3II6 - chains A and B of the 3 polymer chains in the assembly; structure by X-ray diffraction, 2.40 A resolution.

[Chain A (and B)]
Protein: DNA repair protein XRCC4
Source organism: Homo sapiens
Notes: chain B of this document is another copy of the same molecule, construct and numbering; everything in this record applies to it too
Reference sequence: Q13426 (XRCC4_HUMAN); residues 1-203 here = UniProt positions 1-203
Amino-acid sequence (203 residues; each row starts with the number of its first residue):
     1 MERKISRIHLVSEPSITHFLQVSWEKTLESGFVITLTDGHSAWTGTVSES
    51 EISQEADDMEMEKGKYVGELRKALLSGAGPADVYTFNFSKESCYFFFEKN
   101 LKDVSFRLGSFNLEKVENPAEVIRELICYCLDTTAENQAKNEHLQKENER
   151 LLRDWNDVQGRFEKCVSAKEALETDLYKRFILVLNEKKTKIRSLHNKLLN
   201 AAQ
Unresolved in the structure: 202-203 (chain B: 77-81, 202-203)
Sequence notes: engineered mutation Glu60 (Ala in Q13426), Thr134 (Ile in Q13426)
Curated features (UniProtKB/Swiss-Prot):
  - modified residue (Phosphoserine): Ser53, Ser193
  - natural variant: Trp43 (W43R: In SSMED), Asp82 (D82E: In SSMED), Thr134 (I134T: this construct carries the variant), Arg161 (R161Q: In SSMED)
  - mutagenesis: Lys4 (K4E: Abolished interaction with NHEJ1/XLF; when associated with E-99), Lys26 (K26E: Abolished interaction with NHEJ1/XLF; when associated with E-99), Glu55 (E55R: Abolished interaction with NHEJ1/XLF), Asp58 (D58R: Abolished interaction with NHEJ1/XLF), Met61 (M61R: Abolished interaction with NHEJ1/XLF), Glu62 (E62R: Does not affect interaction with NHEJ1/XLF), Lys65 (K65E: Strongly decreased interaction with NHEJ1/XLF. Abolished interaction with NHEJ1/XLF; when associated with E-99. Abolished ability to bridge DNA; when associated with E-99 ...), Glu69 (E69R: Does not affect interaction with NHEJ1/XLF), Arg71 (R71E: Abolished interaction with NHEJ1/XLF; when associated with E-99), Lys72 (K72E: Abolished interaction with NHEJ1/XLF; when associated with E-99. Abolished ability to bridge DNA; when associated with E-90 and E-99), Lys90 (K90E: Abolished ability to bridge DNA; when associated with E-72 and E-99), Lys99 (K99E: Abolished interaction with NHEJ1/XLF; when associated with E-4 or E-26 or E-65 or E-71 or E-72. Abolished ability to bridge DNA; when associated with E-65. Abolished ability to bridge DNA ...), 6 further mutagenesis entries in UniProt
Reported in the primary citation:
  - contacts within the chain: Lys169-Glu173 (hydrogen bond)
  - conformationally variable residues (helix shift): Glu170 to Leu172

[Chain A / chain B interface]
Residue-residue contacts (95; chain A residue first):
  Ile5(A) with Leu131(B), hydrophobic
  Arg7(A) with Asp132(B), salt bridge
  Ile16(A) with Arg124(B)
  Thr17(A) with Arg124(B)
  Phe19(A) with Arg124(B); Ile127(B), hydrophobic; Cys128(B), hydrophobic; Leu131(B), hydrophobic
  Asp38(A) with Ala120(B); Arg124(B)
  Gly39(A) with Gly39(B); Pro119(B); Ile123(B)
  His40(A) with Pro119(B); Ala120(B)
  Ala120(A) with Asp38(B); Gly39(B); His40(B)
  Ile123(A) with Gly39(B); Ile123(B), hydrophobic
  Arg124(A) with Ile16(B); Thr17(B); Phe19(B); Asp38(B), hydrogen bond (side chain-backbone)
  Ile127(A) with Ile123(B), hydrophobic; Leu126(B), hydrophobic; Ile127(B), hydrophobic
  Cys128(A) with Arg7(B); Phe19(B), hydrophobic
  Cys130(A) with Cys130(B), hydrophobic
  Leu131(A) with Ile5(B), hydrophobic; Phe19(B), hydrophobic; Cys130(B)
  Asp132(A) with Arg7(B), salt bridge
  Thr133(A) with Thr134(B)
  Thr134(A) with Cys130(B); Thr134(B)
  Asn137(A) with Thr134(B); Asn137(B); Gln138(B); Asn141(B), hydrogen bond (backbone-side chain)
  Gln138(A) with Asn137(B)
  Lys140(A) with Asn141(B)
  Asn141(A) with Asn137(B); Lys140(B); Asn141(B)
  Leu144(A) with Asn141(B); Leu144(B), hydrophobic; Gln145(B); Asn148(B), hydrogen bond (backbone-side chain)
  Gln145(A) with Leu144(B)
  Glu147(A) with Asn148(B)
  Asn148(A) with Leu144(B); Asn148(B), hydrogen bond; Leu151(B)
  Leu151(A) with Asn148(B)
  Leu152(A) with Leu151(B), hydrophobic
  Asp154(A) with Trp155(B)
  Trp155(A) with Asp154(B); Trp155(B)
  Val158(A) with Trp155(B); Phe162(B), hydrophobic
  Gln159(A) with Val158(B)
  Arg161(A) with Phe162(B)
  Phe162(A) with Val158(B), hydrophobic; Arg161(B); Phe162(B)
  Cys165(A) with Phe162(B), hydrophobic
  Lys169(A) with Ala168(B)
  Leu172(A) with Lys169(B); Leu172(B), hydrophobic
  Glu173(A) with Leu172(B); Leu176(B)
  Leu176(A) with Leu176(B), hydrophobic
  Tyr177(A) with Leu176(B), hydrophobic
  Arg179(A) with Tyr177(B)
  Phe180(A) with Leu176(B); Tyr177(B), hydrophobic; Phe180(B), hydrophobic
  Val183(A) with Leu184(B), hydrophobic
  Leu184(A) with Val183(B), hydrophobic; Leu184(B), hydrophobic
  Lys187(A) with Leu184(B); Lys187(B); Ile191(B)
  Ile191(A) with Lys187(B); Lys190(B); Ile191(B), hydrophobic; Leu194(B), hydrophobic
  Leu194(A) with Ile191(B), hydrophobic; Leu194(B), hydrophobic; Leu198(B), hydrophobic
  Leu198(A) with Leu194(B), hydrophobic; Lys197(B); Leu198(B), hydrophobic
Other interface residues (no listed pair), chain A (55 interface residues in all): Leu126, Val166, Lys188, Lys190, His195, Lys197, Ala201
Other interface residues (no listed pair), chain B (54 interface residues in all): Thr133, Glu147, Leu152, Cys165, Glu173, Lys188, His195, Ala201

[In short]
The interface between chain A and chain B involves 55 residues on one side and 54 on the other, with 4
hydrogen bonds and 2 salt bridges. Polar contacts include Arg7(A)-Asp132(B), Arg124(A)-Asp38(B) and
Asn137(A)-Asn141(B). The paper reports conformational variability at Glu170(A); contacts within the chain
involving Lys169(A) and Glu173(A).
Both chains are DNA repair protein XRCC4 (Homo sapiens). Entry 3II6 (Structure of human Xrcc4 in complex with
the tandem BRCT domains of DNA LigaseIV) was determined by X-ray diffraction.
